Entry 3DZY (X-ray diffraction, 3.10 A resolution); this record covers chains A and C of the 6 polymer chains in the assembly.

Chain A:
Name: Retinoic acid receptor RXR-alpha
Source organism: Homo sapiens
UniProt: P19793 (RXRA_HUMAN); numbering as in UniProt (aligned over 11-462)
Amino-acid sequence (467 residues; row label = number of the first residue in the row; numbers below 1 keep their minus sign (Met-4 is residue -4)):
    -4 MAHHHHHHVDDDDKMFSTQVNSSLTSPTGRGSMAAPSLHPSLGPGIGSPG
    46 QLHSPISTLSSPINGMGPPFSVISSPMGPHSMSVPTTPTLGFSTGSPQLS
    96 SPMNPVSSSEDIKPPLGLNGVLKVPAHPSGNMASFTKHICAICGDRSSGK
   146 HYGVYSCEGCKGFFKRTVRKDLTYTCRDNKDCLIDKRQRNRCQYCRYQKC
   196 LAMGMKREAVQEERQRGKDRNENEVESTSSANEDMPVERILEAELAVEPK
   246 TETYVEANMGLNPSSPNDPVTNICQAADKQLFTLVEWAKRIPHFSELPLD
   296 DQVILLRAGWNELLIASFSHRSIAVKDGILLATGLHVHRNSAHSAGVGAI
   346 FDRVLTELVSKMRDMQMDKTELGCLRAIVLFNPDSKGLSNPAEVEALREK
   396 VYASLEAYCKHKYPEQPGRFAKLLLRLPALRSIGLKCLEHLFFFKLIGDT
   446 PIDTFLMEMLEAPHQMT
Not modelled in the structure: -4 to 131, 242-263, 456-462
Differences from the reference sequence: expression tag (-4 to 10)
Curated features (UniProtKB/Swiss-Prot):
  - DNA-binding region: Cys135 to Met200 (Nuclear receptor)
  - zinc finger (NR C4-type): Cys135 to Cys155, Cys171 to Cys195
  - region: Lys160 to Lys165 (Nuclear localization signal), Lys201 to Ser224 (Hinge), Arg348 to Gly368 (Required for nuclear export)
  - binding site (Zn(2+)): Cys135, Cys138, Cys152, Cys155, Cys171, Cys177, Cys187, Cys190
  - binding site (9-cis-retinoate): Arg316, Ala327
  - binding site (all-trans-retinoate): Arg316, Ala327
  - modified residue: Ser21 (Phosphoserine), Ser27 (Phosphoserine), Ser56 (Phosphoserine), Ser70 (Phosphoserine), Thr82 (Phosphothreonine), Ser129 (Phosphoserine), Lys145 (N6-acetyllysine), Ser259 (Phosphoserine), Ser260 (Phosphoserine)
  - cross-link: Lys108 (Glycyl lysine isopeptide (Lys-Gly) (interchain with G-Cter in SUMO))
  - mutagenesis: Ser27 (S27A: Abolishes phosphorylation. No change in increase of RARA-mediated transcriptional activity; S27A: Increase in RARA-mediated transcriptional activity), His133 to Lys156 (Abolishes acetylation by EP300), Lys145 (K145R: Abolishes acetylation by EP300, DNA binding and transcriptional activity. Impairs interaction with EP300), Phe158 to Phe159 (Abolishes nuclear export), Lys160 to Lys165 (Abolishes nuclear localization and transcriptional activity), Gln206 to Asn216 (No impact on acetylation by EP300), Val280 (V280A: Abolished ubiquitination and degradation by UBR5), Glu352 to Thr462 (No impact on acetylation by EP300), Met357 to Met360 (Abolishes nuclear export), Leu418 to Leu430 (Abolishes nuclear localization), Glu434 (E434N/Q/K/A: As a heterodimer with NR1H4, impairs interaction with coactivator NCOA1. Impairs transcriptional activity)
Bound ions: Zn2+ site 1: Cys135, Cys138, Cys152, Cys155; Zn2+ site 2: Cys171, Cys177, Cys187, Cys190
Residues lining bound ligands: (9cis)-retinoic acid (9CR): Val265, Ile268, Ala271, Ala272, Gln275, Trp305, Asn306, Leu309, Ser312, Phe313, Arg316, Leu326, Ala327, Val342, Ile345, Phe346, Val349, Cys432, His435, Leu436

Chain C:
Molecule: 20-nt DNA strand
Sequence (20 nucleotides; row label = number of the first residue in the row):
  3001 CAAACTAGGTCAAAGGTCAG

Interface between chain A and chain C:
Contacting residue pairs (16):
  Lys145(A) - DA3013(C)  phosphate contact
  His146(A) - DA3014(C)  phosphate contact
  Tyr147(A) - DA3014(C)  hydrogen bond to the phosphate
  Tyr147(A) - DG3015(C)  hydrogen bond to the phosphate
  Lys156(A) - DG3015(C)  base contact
  Lys160(A) - DG3015(C)  phosphate contact
  Lys160(A) - DG3016(C)  salt bridge to the phosphate
  Arg164(A) - DG3015(C)  salt bridge to the phosphate
  Arg164(A) - DG3016(C)  salt bridge to the phosphate
  Ala204(A) - DA3014(C)  phosphate contact
  Gln206(A) - DA3014(C)  hydrogen bond to the phosphate
  Gln206(A) - DG3015(C)  hydrogen bond to the phosphate
  Glu208(A) - DG3016(C)  phosphate contact
  Arg209(A) - DG3015(C)  hydrogen bond to the sugar
  Arg209(A) - DG3016(C)  hydrogen bond to the phosphate
  Gln210(A) - DT3017(C)  phosphate contact
Other interface residues (no listed pair), chain A (12 interface residues in all): Val205

In short:
The interface between chain A and chain C involves 12 residues on one side and 5 on the other, with 6 hydrogen
bonds and 3 salt bridges. Polar pairs include Arg209(A)-DG3015(C), Tyr147(A)-DA3014(C) and
Tyr147(A)-DG3015(C). Bound to chain A: (9cis)-retinoic acid.
Here chain A is Retinoic acid receptor RXR-alpha (Homo sapiens) and chain C is a 20-nt DNA strand. Entry 3DZY
(Intact PPAR gamma - RXR alpha Nuclear Receptor Complex on DNA bound with Rosiglitazone, 9-cis Retinoic ...)
was determined by X-ray diffraction together with 3DZU and 3E00 from the same study.
